5CR7 - chains A and B; structure by X-ray diffraction, 2.90 A resolution.

== Chain A (and B) ==
Name: Cytosolic purine 5'-nucleotidase
Source organism: Homo sapiens
Notes: EC 3.1.3.5; chain B of this document is another copy of the same molecule, construct and numbering; everything in this record applies to it too
UniProtKB: P49902 (5NTC_HUMAN); residues 1-536 here = UniProt positions 1-536
Amino-acid sequence (554 residues; each row starts with the number of its first residue; numbers below 1 keep their minus sign (Gly-17 is residue -17)):
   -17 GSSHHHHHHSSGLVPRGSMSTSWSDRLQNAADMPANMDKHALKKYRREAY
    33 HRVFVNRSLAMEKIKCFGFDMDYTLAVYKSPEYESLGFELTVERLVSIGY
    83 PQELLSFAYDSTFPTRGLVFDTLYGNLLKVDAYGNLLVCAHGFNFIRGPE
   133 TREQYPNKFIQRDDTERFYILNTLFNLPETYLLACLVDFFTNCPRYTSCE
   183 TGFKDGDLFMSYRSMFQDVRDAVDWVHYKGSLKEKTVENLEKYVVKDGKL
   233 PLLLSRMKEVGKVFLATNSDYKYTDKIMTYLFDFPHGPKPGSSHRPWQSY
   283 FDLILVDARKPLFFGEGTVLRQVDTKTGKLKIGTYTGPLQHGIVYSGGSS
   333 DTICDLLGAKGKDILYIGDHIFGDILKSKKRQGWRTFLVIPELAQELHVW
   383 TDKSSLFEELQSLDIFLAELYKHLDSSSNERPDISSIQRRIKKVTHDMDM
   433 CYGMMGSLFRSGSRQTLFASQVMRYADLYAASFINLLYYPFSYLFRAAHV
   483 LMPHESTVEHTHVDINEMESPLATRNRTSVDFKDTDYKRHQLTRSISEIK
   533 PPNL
Unresolved in the structure: -17 to 25, 317-321, 357-360, 494-536 (chain B: -17 to 25, 314-324, 359-361, 494-536)
Differences from the reference sequence: expression tag (-17 to 0)
Metal / ion sites: Mg2+: Asp52, Asp54, Asp351 (together with phosphate ion)
Residues lining bound ligands: 5WO (N-(7H-purin-6-yl)-3-(3-pyrrol-1-ylphenyl)benzamide): Leu57, Val59, Val227, Asp229, Lys231, Leu232, Pro373, Ala463, Ser464, Ile466
Curated features (UniProtKB/Swiss-Prot):
  - active site: Asp52 (Nucleophile), Asp54 (Proton donor)
  - binding site (GMP): Asp52, Asp54, Arg202, Asp206, Lys215, Thr249, Asn250, Lys292
  - binding site (IMP): Asp52, Asp54, Arg202, Asp206, Lys215, Thr249, Asn250, Ser251, Lys292
  - binding site (Mg(2+)): Asp52, Asp54, Asp351
  - binding site ((2R)-2,3-bisphosphoglycerate): Arg144, Lys362, Tyr457
  - binding site (ATP): Arg144, Asn154, Gln453, Arg456
  - binding site (dATP): Arg144, Asn154, Gln453, Arg456
  - binding site (adenosine): Asn154, Met436, Gln453
  - binding site (P(1),P(4)-bis(5'-adenosyl) tetraphosphate): Asn154, Lys362, Gln453, Tyr457
  - modified residue (Phosphoserine): Ser418, Ser502, Ser511, Ser527
  - natural variant: Leu460 (L460P: In SPG45; uncertain significance)
  - mutagenesis: Asp52 (D52N: Loss of 5' nucleotidase activity)

== Interface between chain A and chain B ==
Pairs across the interface (153):
  Lys26(A) - Asp396(B)  salt bridge
  Lys26(A) - Ile397(B)
  Lys26(A) - Ala400(B)
  Tyr27(A) - Ala400(B)
  Tyr27(A) - Lys404(B)
  Arg28(A) - Thr489(B)
  Arg29(A) - Tyr403(B)  hydrogen bond (side chain-backbone)
  Arg29(A) - Lys404(B)  hydrogen bond (side chain-backbone)
  Arg29(A) - Leu406(B)  hydrogen bond (side chain-backbone)
  Arg34(A) - Thr489(B)  hydrogen bond (side chain-backbone)
  Arg34(A) - Val490(B)
  Phe36(A) - Pro485(B)  hydrophobic
  Phe36(A) - His486(B)
  Phe36(A) - Thr489(B)
  Phe36(A) - Val490(B)  hydrophobic
  Val37(A) - Pro485(B)
  Asn38(A) - Pro485(B)
  Arg39(A) - Arg446(B)
  Glu44(A) - Arg413(B)  salt bridge
  Tyr115(A) - Ser452(B)
  Tyr115(A) - Met455(B)
  Tyr115(A) - Arg456(B)
  Arg134(A) - Lys344(B)
  Arg134(A) - Gln364(B)
  Asn139(A) - Leu358(B)
  Asn139(A) - Lys362(B)
  Asn139(A) - Arg363(B)  hydrogen bond (side chain-backbone)
  Asn139(A) - Gln364(B)
  Asn139(A) - Gly365(B)  hydrogen bond (side chain-backbone)
  Phe141(A) - Asp356(B)
  Phe141(A) - Ile357(B)  hydrophobic
  Gln143(A) - Ile357(B)
  Arg238(A) - Ser408(B)  hydrogen bond
  Arg238(A) - Ser409(B)
  Lys344(A) - Arg134(B)
  Asp356(A) - Phe141(B)
  Lys361(A) - Asn139(B)
  Lys361(A) - Gln143(B)
  Lys362(A) - Pro138(B)
  Arg363(A) - Asn139(B)
  Gln364(A) - Asn139(B)  hydrogen bond (backbone-side chain)
  Gly365(A) - Asn139(B)
  Leu375(A) - His486(B)
  Trp382(A) - Glu487(B)
  Trp382(A) - Val490(B)  hydrogen bond (side chain-backbone)
  Trp382(A) - Glu491(B)
  Trp382(A) - His492(B)  hydrogen bond (backbone-side chain)
  Thr383(A) - His492(B)
  Thr383(A) - Thr493(B)
  Ser386(A) - His492(B)
  Phe389(A) - His492(B)
  Asp396(A) - Lys26(B)  salt bridge
  Asp396(A) - Arg478(B)  salt bridge
  Ile397(A) - Lys26(B)
  Leu399(A) - Leu476(B)  hydrophobic
  Leu399(A) - Arg478(B)
  Ala400(A) - Lys26(B)
  Ala400(A) - Tyr27(B)
  Tyr403(A) - Arg29(B)  hydrogen bond (backbone-side chain)
  Tyr403(A) - Pro472(B)  hydrophobic
  Tyr403(A) - Ser474(B)  hydrogen bond (side chain-backbone)
  Tyr403(A) - Tyr475(B)  hydrophobic
  Lys404(A) - Tyr27(B)
  Lys404(A) - Arg29(B)  hydrogen bond (backbone-side chain)
  Leu406(A) - Arg29(B)  hydrogen bond (backbone-side chain)
  Leu406(A) - Tyr470(B)
  Leu406(A) - Pro472(B)
  Asp407(A) - Leu469(B)
  Asp407(A) - Tyr470(B)
  Asp407(A) - Tyr471(B)
  Asp407(A) - Pro472(B)
  Ser408(A) - Arg238(B)  hydrogen bond
  Ser408(A) - Leu469(B)  hydrogen bond (side chain-backbone)
  Ser408(A) - Tyr471(B)  hydrogen bond (backbone-backbone)
  Ser408(A) - Pro472(B)
  Ser408(A) - Phe473(B)
  Ser409(A) - Arg238(B)
  Glu412(A) - Ser474(B)  hydrogen bond (backbone-side chain)
  Arg413(A) - Glu44(B)  salt bridge
  Arg413(A) - Ser474(B)
  Ile416(A) - Leu476(B)  hydrophobic
  Ile423(A) - Arg478(B)
  Phe441(A) - Met484(B)  hydrophobic
  Phe441(A) - His486(B)
  Arg442(A) - His481(B)  hydrogen bond
  Arg442(A) - Val482(B)  hydrogen bond (side chain-backbone)
  Arg442(A) - Glu487(B)  salt bridge
  Gly444(A) - His481(B)
  Ser445(A) - His481(B)
  Arg446(A) - Arg39(B)
  Gln447(A) - Val482(B)  hydrogen bond (side chain-backbone)
  Gln447(A) - Met484(B)
  Ala451(A) - Met484(B)  hydrophobic
  Met455(A) - Tyr115(B)
  Met455(A) - Met484(B)  hydrophobic
  Arg456(A) - Tyr115(B)
  Tyr461(A) - Met484(B)
  Tyr461(A) - Pro485(B)
  Tyr461(A) - His486(B)  hydrogen bond
  Leu469(A) - Asp407(B)
  Leu469(A) - Ser408(B)  hydrogen bond (backbone-side chain)
  Tyr470(A) - Leu406(B)
  Tyr470(A) - Asp407(B)
  Tyr471(A) - Asp407(B)
  Tyr471(A) - Ser408(B)  hydrogen bond (backbone-backbone)
  Pro472(A) - Tyr403(B)  hydrophobic
  Pro472(A) - Leu406(B)
  Pro472(A) - Asp407(B)
  Pro472(A) - Ser408(B)
  Phe473(A) - Ser408(B)
  Ser474(A) - Tyr403(B)  hydrogen bond (backbone-side chain)
  Ser474(A) - Glu412(B)  hydrogen bond (side chain-backbone)
  Ser474(A) - Pro414(B)
  Tyr475(A) - Tyr403(B)  hydrophobic
  Leu476(A) - Tyr403(B)
  Leu476(A) - Ile416(B)  hydrophobic
  Leu476(A) - Gln420(B)
  Arg478(A) - Asp396(B)  salt bridge
  Arg478(A) - Leu399(B)
  Arg478(A) - Ile423(B)
  Ala480(A) - Pro485(B)  hydrophobic
  Ala480(A) - Thr489(B)
  Val482(A) - Arg442(B)  hydrogen bond (backbone-side chain)
  Val482(A) - Val482(B)  hydrophobic
  Val482(A) - Leu483(B)
  Leu483(A) - Val482(B)
  Met484(A) - Phe441(B)  hydrophobic
  Met484(A) - Gln447(B)
  Met484(A) - Ala451(B)  hydrophobic
  Met484(A) - Met455(B)  hydrophobic
  Met484(A) - Tyr461(B)
  Pro485(A) - Phe36(B)  hydrophobic
  Pro485(A) - Val37(B)
  Pro485(A) - Asn38(B)
  Pro485(A) - Tyr461(B)
  Pro485(A) - Ala480(B)  hydrophobic
  His486(A) - Phe36(B)
  His486(A) - Leu375(B)
  His486(A) - Phe441(B)
  His486(A) - Tyr461(B)  hydrogen bond
  Glu487(A) - Trp382(B)
  Glu487(A) - Arg442(B)  salt bridge
  Thr489(A) - Arg28(B)
  Thr489(A) - Arg34(B)  hydrogen bond
  Val490(A) - Arg34(B)
  Val490(A) - Phe36(B)  hydrophobic
  Val490(A) - Trp382(B)  hydrogen bond (backbone-side chain)
  Glu491(A) - Trp382(B)
  Glu491(A) - Thr383(B)
  His492(A) - Trp382(B)  hydrogen bond (side chain-backbone)
  His492(A) - Thr383(B)
  His492(A) - Ser386(B)
  His492(A) - Phe389(B)
Also at the interface, not in a pair above, chain A (82 interface residues in all): Pro138, Leu379, Ser410, Pro414, Gln420, Ser452, Leu468, Ala479, Ser488, Thr493
Also at the interface, not in a pair above, chain B (86 interface residues in all): Ala31, Leu379, Glu401, Ser410, Ser445, Val454, Leu468, Ala479, Ser488

== Overview ==
The interface between chain A and chain B involves 82 residues on one side and 86 on the other, with 31
hydrogen bonds and 8 salt bridges. Among the polar pairs are Lys26(A)-Asp396(B), Glu44(A)-Arg413(B) and
Asp396(A)-Arg478(B). Bound to chain A: compound 5WO.
Both chains are Cytosolic purine 5'-nucleotidase (Homo sapiens). Entry 5CR7 (Human cytosolic 5'-nucleotidase
II in complex with N-(9H-Purin-6-yl)-3-(3-pyrrol-1-ylphenyl)benzamide) was determined by X-ray diffraction
(same publication as 5CQZ).
